7WBG - chains A and B of the 3 polymer chains in the assembly; structure by X-ray diffraction, 2.00 A resolution.

[Chain A]
Protein: MHC class I alpha chain 2
Source organism: Gallus gallus
UniProtKB: A0ZXM5 (A0ZXM5_CHICK); residues 1-270 here correspond to UniProt positions 22-291 (UniProt number = residue number + 21)
Chain sequence (270 residues; row label = number of the first residue in the row):
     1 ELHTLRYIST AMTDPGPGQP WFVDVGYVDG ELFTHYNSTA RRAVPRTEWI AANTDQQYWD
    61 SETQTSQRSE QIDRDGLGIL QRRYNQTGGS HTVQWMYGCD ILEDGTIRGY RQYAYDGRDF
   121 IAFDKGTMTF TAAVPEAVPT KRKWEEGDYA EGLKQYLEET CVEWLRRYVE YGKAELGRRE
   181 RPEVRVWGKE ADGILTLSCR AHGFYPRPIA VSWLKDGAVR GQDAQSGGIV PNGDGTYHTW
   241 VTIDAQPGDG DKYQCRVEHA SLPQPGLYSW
Unresolved in the structure: 218-222
Cystine bridges: C99-C161, C199-C255
What the authors report for this chain:
  - binding site for Arg-arg-arg-glu-gln-thr-asp-tyr: W95, R111, Y113
  - specificity-determining residues: W95, R111, Y113
  - contacts within the chain: R111-Y149 (hydrogen bond), Y113-W144
  - conformationally variable residues (helix shift): W144 to Y149

[Chain B]
Protein: Beta-2-microglobulin
Source organism: Gallus gallus
UniProtKB: P21611 (B2MG_CHICK); residues 1-98 here correspond to UniProt positions 22-119 (UniProt number = residue number + 21)
Chain sequence (98 residues; each row starts with the number of its first residue):
     1 DLTPKVQVYS RFPASAGTKN VLNCFAAGFH PPKISITLMK DGVPMEGAQY SDMSFNDDWT
    61 FQRLVHADFT PSSGSTYACK VEHETLKEPQ VYKWDPEF
Cystine bridges: C24-C79

[How chain A and chain B interact]
Contacting residue pairs (66; chain A residue first):
  R6(A) - D57(B)  salt bridge
  I8(A) - S54(B)
  I8(A) - F55(B)  hydrophobic
  S9(A) - F55(B)
  T10(A) - F55(B)
  T10(A) - F61(B)
  M12(A) - P32(B)  hydrophobic
  D14(A) - K33(B)  salt bridge
  P15(A) - K33(B)
  G16(A) - K33(B)
  Q19(A) - R63(B)
  V23(A) - M53(B)
  Y27(A) - S54(B)  hydrogen bond
  H35(A) - D52(B)  salt bridge
  R46(A) - D52(B)  salt bridge
  S90(A) - P31(B)
  T92(A) - P32(B)
  T92(A) - F61(B)
  Q94(A) - F55(B)
  Q94(A) - W59(B)  hydrogen bond (side chain-backbone)
  Q94(A) - F61(B)
  W95(A) - F55(B)
  M96(A) - F55(B)  hydrophobic
  M96(A) - N56(B)
  M96(A) - W59(B)  hydrophobic
  Q112(A) - W59(B)
  Y113(A) - W59(B)
  A114(A) - W59(B)  hydrophobic
  D116(A) - H30(B)
  G117(A) - H30(B)
  G117(A) - W59(B)
  D119(A) - W59(B)  hydrogen bond
  E183(A) - F12(B)
  E183(A) - P13(B)
  R185(A) - P13(B)
  R185(A) - A14(B)  hydrogen bond (side chain-backbone)
  R185(A) - E97(B)  hydrogen bond (side chain-backbone)
  W187(A) - D95(B)
  W187(A) - E97(B)
  W187(A) - F98(B)
  S198(A) - E97(B)
  R200(A) - Y9(B)
  R200(A) - E97(B)  salt bridge
  H202(A) - S10(B)  hydrogen bond (side chain-backbone)
  H202(A) - R11(B)  hydrogen bond (side chain-backbone)
  H202(A) - F12(B)
  H202(A) - P13(B)
  G203(A) - R11(B)
  G227(A) - Q7(B)  hydrogen bond (backbone-side chain)
  V230(A) - Q7(B)
  V230(A) - Y9(B)
  V230(A) - F25(B)  hydrophobic
  P231(A) - Y9(B)  hydrogen bond (backbone-side chain)
  P231(A) - F25(B)
  P231(A) - L64(B)
  N232(A) - Y9(B)
  N232(A) - R11(B)
  N232(A) - N23(B)  hydrogen bond
  N232(A) - L64(B)
  G233(A) - L64(B)
  G233(A) - H66(B)
  D234(A) - R11(B)  salt bridge
  T236(A) - R11(B)  hydrogen bond
  H238(A) - Y9(B)
  H238(A) - S10(B)
  W240(A) - Q7(B)  hydrogen bond
Interface residues without a listed pair, chain B (30 interface residues in all): V8, E84, P96

[Summary]
Chain A and chain B form an interface of 40 and 30 residues respectively; the contacts include 12 hydrogen
bonds and 6 salt bridges. Among the polar pairs are R6(A)-D57(B), D14(A)-K33(B) and H35(A)-D52(B). From the
paper: a binding site for Arg-arg-arg-glu-gln-thr-asp-tyr at W95(A), R111(A) and Y113(A); specificity
determinants W95(A), R111(A) and Y113(A).
Here chain A is MHC class I alpha chain 2 and chain B is Beta-2-microglobulin, both from Gallus gallus. Entry
7WBG (BF2*1901/RY8) was determined by X-ray diffraction, deposited together with 7WBI.
